Entry 1K8A (X-ray diffraction, 3.00 A resolution); this record covers chains A and 2 of the 30 polymer chains in the assembly.

== Chain A ==
Molecule: 23S RRNA
Source organism: Haloarcula marismortui
Sequence (2922 nucleotides; numbered 2 to 2923; the number before each row is that of its first residue):
     2 UUGGCUACUAUGCCAGCUGGUGGAUUGCUCGGCUCAGGCGCUGAUGAAGG
    52 ACGUGCCAAGCUGCGAUAAGCCAUGGGGAGCCGCACGGAGGCGAAGAACC
   102 AUGGAUUUCCGAAUGAGAAUCUCUCUAACAAUUGCUUCGCGCAAUGAGGA
   152 ACCCCGAGAACUGAAACAUCUCAGUAUCGGGAGGAACAGAAAACGCAAUG
   202 UGAUGUCGUUAGUAACCGCGAGUGAACGCGAUACAGCCCAAACCGAAGCC
   252 CUCACGGGCAAUGUGGUGUCAGGGCUACCUCUCAUCAGCCGACCGUCUCG
   302 ACGAAGUCUCUUGGAACAGAGCGUGAUACAGGGUGACAACCCCGUACUCG
   352 AGACCAGUACGACGUGCGGUAGUGCCAGAGUAGCGGGGGUUGGAUAUCCC
   402 UCGCGAAUAACGCAGGCAUCGACUGCGAAGGCUAAACACAACCUGAGACC
   452 GAUAGUGAACAAGUAGUGUGAACGAACGCUGCAAAGUACCCUCAGAAGGG
   502 AGGCGAAAUAGAGCAUGAAAUCAGUUGGCGAUCGAGCGACAGGGCAUACA
   552 AGGUCCCUCGACGAAUGACCGACGCGCGAGCGUCCAGUAAGACUCACGGG
   602 AAGCCGAUGUUCUGUCGUACGUUUUGAAAAACGAGCCAGGGAGUGUGUCU
   652 GCAUGGCAAGUCUAACCGGAGUAUCCGGGGAGGCACAGGGAAACCGACAU
   702 GGCCGCAGGGCUUUGCCCGAGGGCCGCCGUCUUCAAGGGCGGGGAGCCAU
   752 GUGGACACGACCCGAAUCCGGACGAUCUACGCAUGGACAAGAUGAAGCGU
   802 GCCGAAAGGCACGUGGAAGUCUGUUAGAGUUGGUGUCCUACAAUACCCUC
   852 UCGUGAUCUAUGUGUAGGGGUGAAAGGCCCAUCGAGUCCGGCAACAGCUG
   902 GUUCCAAUCGAAACAUGUCGAAGCAUGACCUCCGCCGAGGUAGUCUGUGA
   952 GGUAGAGCGACCGAUUGGUGUGUCCGCCUCCGAGAGGAGUCGGCACACCU
  1002 GUCAAACUCCAAACUUACAGACGCCGUUUGACGCGGGGAUUCCGGUGCGC
  1052 GGGGUAAGCCUGUGUACCAGGAGGGGAACAACCCAGAGAUAGGUUAAGGU
  1102 CCCCAAGUGUGGAUUAAGUGUAAUCCUCUGAAGGUGGUCUCGAGCCCUAG
  1152 ACAGCCGGGAGGUGAGCUUAGAAGCAGCUACCCUCUAAGAAAAGCGUAAC
  1202 AGCUUACCGGCCGAGGUUUGAGGCGCCCAAAAUGAUCGGGACUCAAAUCC
  1252 ACCACCGAGACCUGUCCGUACCACUCAUACUGGUAAUCGAGUAGAUUGGC
  1302 GCUCUAAUUGGAUGGAAGUAGGGGUGAAAACUCCUAUGGACCGAUUAGUG
  1352 ACGAAAAUCCUGGCCAUAGUAGCAGCGAUAGUCGGGUGAGAACCCCGACG
  1402 GCCUAAUGGAUAAGGGUUCCUCAGCACUGCUGAUCAGCUGAGGGUUAGCC
  1452 GGUCCUAAGUCAUACCGCAACUCGACUAUGACGAAAUGGGAAACGGGUUA
  1502 AUAUUCCCGUGCCACUAUGCAGUGAAAGUUGACGCCCUGGGGUCGAUCAC
  1552 GCUGGGCAUUCGCCCAGUCGAACCGUCCAACUCCGUGGAAGCCGUAAUGG
  1602 CAGGAAGCGGACGAACGGCGGCAUAGGGAAACGUGAUUCAACCUGGGGCC
  1652 CAUGAAAAGACGAGCAUAGUGUCCGUACCGAGAACCGACACAGGUGUCCA
  1702 UGGCGGCGAAAGCCAAGGCCUGUCGGGAGCAACCAACGUUAGGGAAUUCG
  1752 GCAAGUUAGUCCCGUACCUUCGGAAGAAGGGAUGCCUGCUCCGGAACGGA
  1802 GCAGGUCGCAGUGACUCGGAAGCUCGGACUGUCUAGUAACAACAUAGGUG
  1852 ACCGCAAAUCCGCAAGGACUCGUACGGUCACUGAAUCCUGCCCAGUGCAG
  1902 GUAUCUGAACACCUCGUACAAGAGGACGAAGGACCUGUCAACGGCGGGGG
  1952 UAACUAUGACCCUCUUAAGGUAGCGUAGUACCUUGCCGCAUCAGUAGCGG
  2002 CUUGCAUGAAUGGAUUAACCAGAGCUUCACUGUCCCAACGUUGGGCCCGG
  2052 UGAACUGUACAUUCCAGUGCGGAGUCUGGAGACACCCAGGGGGAAGCGAA
  2102 GACCCUAUGGAGCUUUACUGCAGGCUGUCGCUGAGACGUGGUCGCCGAUG
  2152 UGCAGCAUAGGUAGGAGACACUACACAGGUACCCGCGCUAGCGGGCCACC
  2202 GAGUCAACAGUGAAAUACUACCCGUCGGUGACUGCGACUCUCACUCCGGG
  2252 AGGAGGACACCGAUAGCCGGGCAGUUUGACUGGGGCGGUACGCGCUCGAA
  2302 AAGAUAUCGAGCGCGCCCUAUGGCUAUCUCAGCCGGGACAGAGACCCGGC
  2352 GAAGAGUGCAAGAGCAAAAGAUAGCUUGACAGUGUUCUUCCCAACGAGGA
  2402 ACGCUGACGCGAAAGCGUGGUCUAGCGAACCAAUUAGCCUGCUUGAUGCG
  2452 GGCAAUUGAUGACAGAAAAGCUACCCUAGGGAUAACAGAGUCGUCACUCG
  2502 CAAGAGCACAUAUCGACCGAGUGGCUUGCUACCUCGAUGUCGGUUCCCUC
  2552 CAUCCUGCCCGUGCAGAAGCGGGCAAGGGUGAGGUUGUUCGCCUAUUAAA
  2602 GGAGGUCGUGAGCUGGGUUUAGACCGUCGUGAGACAGGUCGGCUGCUAUC
  2652 UACUGGGUGUGUAAUGGUGUCUGACAAGAACGACCGUAUAGUACGAGAGG
  2702 AACUACGGUUGGUGGCCACUGGUGUACCGGUUGUUCGAGAGAGCACGUGC
  2752 CGGGUAGCCACGCCACACGGGGUAAGAGCUGAACGCAUCUAAGCUCGAAA
  2802 CCCACUUGGAAAAGAGACACCGCCGAGGUCCCGCGUACAAGACGCGGUCG
  2852 AUAGACUCGGGGUGUGCGCGUCGAGGUAACGAGACGUUAAGCCCACGAGC
  2902 ACUAACAGACCAAAGCCAUCAU
Not modelled in the structure: 2-9, 126-127, 715, 971-998, 1560, 1952-1963, 2137-2236, 2339-2343, 2665-2666, 2915-2923
Construct notes: conflict C560 (U3155 in 3377779)
Covalently attached groups: carbomycin a (CAI) linked to A2103
Bound ions: Mg2+ site 1 near G28 (its only coordinating residue here); Na+ site 1: C40, G41; Na+ site 2: G56, A59, G61; Na+ site 3: G66, U107, U108; Mg2+ site 2 near U115 (its only coordinating residue here); Na+ site 4: C141, G142; Na+ site 5 near U146 (its only coordinating residue here); Mg2+ site 3: C162, U2276; K+ site 1: C162, U163, U172; Mg2+ site 4: A165, A167, C168; Na+ site 6: A165, A166, A167; Mg2+ site 5: A166, G219; 57 more Na+ sites not listed; 98 more Mg2+ sites not listed; 1 more K+ sites not listed
Residues lining bound ligands: carbomycin a (CAI): G2099, A2100, G2102, A2486, C2487, A2538, G2540, U2541, C2644, G2646

== Chain 2 ==
Molecule: Ribosomal protein L37E
Source organism: Haloarcula marismortui
UniProtKB: P32410 (RL37_HALMA); numbering as in UniProt (aligned over 1-56)
Amino-acid sequence (56 residues; each row starts with the number of its first residue):
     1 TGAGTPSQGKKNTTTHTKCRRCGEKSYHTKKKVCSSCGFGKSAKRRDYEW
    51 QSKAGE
Bound ions: Cd2+: Cys19, Cys22, Cys34, Cys37

== How chain A and chain 2 interact ==
Pairs across the interface - 120 pairs, chain A then chain 2:
  A49(A) - Arg45(2)  base contact
  G50(A) - Arg21(2)  hydrogen bond to the base
  G50(A) - Arg45(2)  base contact
  G51(A) - Cys22(2)  sugar contact
  G51(A) - Gly23(2)  hydrogen bond to the sugar
  C111(A) - Arg20(2)  hydrogen bond to the sugar
  G112(A) - Arg20(2)  salt bridge to the phosphate
  G112(A) - Arg21(2)  phosphate contact
  G112(A) - Phe39(2)  phosphate contact
  A113(A) - Arg21(2)  salt bridge to the phosphate
  A113(A) - Phe39(2)  phosphate contact
  A113(A) - Ala43(2)  phosphate contact
  A119(A) - Arg20(2)  base contact
  A120(A) - Thr17(2)  hydrogen bond to the base
  A120(A) - Lys18(2)  hydrogen bond to the sugar
  A120(A) - Arg20(2)  salt bridge to the phosphate
  A120(A) - Tyr27(2)  hydrogen bond to the phosphate
  A120(A) - Thr29(2)  hydrogen bond to the base
  A120(A) - Lys32(2)  salt bridge to the phosphate
  U121(A) - Lys18(2)  base contact
  U121(A) - Cys19(2)  base contact
  U121(A) - Arg20(2)  sugar contact
  U121(A) - Gly23(2)  base contact
  A148(A) - Ala43(2)  sugar contact
  A148(A) - Lys44(2)  salt bridge to the phosphate
  A148(A) - Arg45(2)  phosphate contact
  G149(A) - Lys44(2)  phosphate contact
  G149(A) - Arg45(2)  hydrogen bond to the phosphate
  A177(A) - Ala54(2)  phosphate contact
  U178(A) - Glu49(2)  phosphate contact
  U178(A) - Trp50(2)  phosphate contact
  U178(A) - Ala54(2)  phosphate contact
  C179(A) - Tyr48(2)  phosphate contact
  C179(A) - Glu49(2)  hydrogen bond to the phosphate
  G182(A) - Lys44(2)  salt bridge to the phosphate
  U470(A) - Thr15(2)  sugar contact
  U470(A) - His16(2)  sugar contact
  U470(A) - Lys25(2)  hydrogen bond to the phosphate
  G471(A) - His16(2)  hydrogen bond to the sugar
  G471(A) - Lys25(2)  salt bridge to the phosphate
  G471(A) - Ser26(2)  phosphate contact
  G471(A) - Ser35(2)  hydrogen bond to the sugar
  A472(A) - Ser26(2)  hydrogen bond to the phosphate
  A472(A) - Ser35(2)  sugar contact
  A472(A) - Ser36(2)  phosphate contact
  A472(A) - Arg46(2)  hydrogen bond to the sugar
  A472(A) - Trp50(2)  sugar contact
  A473(A) - Ser36(2)  phosphate contact
  A473(A) - Arg46(2)  salt bridge to the phosphate
  A473(A) - Gln51(2)  hydrogen bond to the phosphate
  G771(A) - Trp50(2)  base contact
  G772(A) - Tyr48(2)  sugar contact
  G772(A) - Trp50(2)  hydrogen bond to the sugar
  A773(A) - Arg46(2)  hydrogen bond to the sugar
  A773(A) - Tyr48(2)  phosphate contact
  A773(A) - Trp50(2)  sugar contact
  C774(A) - Ser35(2)  phosphate contact
  C774(A) - Arg46(2)  salt bridge to the phosphate
  G775(A) - His16(2)  salt bridge to the phosphate
  G775(A) - His28(2)  salt bridge to the phosphate
  G775(A) - Ser35(2)  phosphate contact
  A776(A) - His28(2)  salt bridge to the phosphate
  A776(A) - Lys31(2)  salt bridge to the phosphate
  U777(A) - Lys11(2)  sugar contact
  U777(A) - Asn12(2)  hydrogen bond to the base
  U777(A) - Thr13(2)  hydrogen bond to the base
  U777(A) - Thr15(2)  base contact
  C778(A) - Ser7(2)  sugar contact
  C778(A) - Lys10(2)  phosphate contact
  C778(A) - Lys11(2)  sugar contact
  U779(A) - Lys10(2)  salt bridge to the phosphate
  A843(A) - Thr5(2)  sugar contact
  U845(A) - Gly2(2)  sugar contact
  U845(A) - Gly4(2)  phosphate contact
  U845(A) - Thr5(2)  hydrogen bond to the phosphate
  A846(A) - Pro6(2)  phosphate contact
  U862(A) - Asn12(2)  phosphate contact
  G863(A) - Lys30(2)  salt bridge to the phosphate
  U864(A) - Lys30(2)  salt bridge to the phosphate
  C881(A) - Lys11(2)  hydrogen bond to the base
  A882(A) - Ala3(2)  sugar contact
  A882(A) - Gly4(2)  sugar contact
  A882(A) - Thr5(2)  base contact
  C890(A) - Trp50(2)  hydrogen bond to the sugar
  G891(A) - Trp50(2)  sugar contact
  G891(A) - Ser52(2)  sugar contact
  G891(A) - Lys53(2)  phosphate contact
  G891(A) - Ala54(2)  phosphate contact
  G892(A) - Lys53(2)  salt bridge to the phosphate
  G892(A) - Ala54(2)  hydrogen bond to the phosphate
  C893(A) - Lys53(2)  hydrogen bond to the phosphate
  A894(A) - Lys53(2)  salt bridge to the phosphate
  A1414(A) - Asn12(2)  hydrogen bond to the sugar
  G1415(A) - Asn12(2)  sugar contact
  G1415(A) - Thr14(2)  hydrogen bond to the phosphate
  U1473(A) - Lys41(2)  hydrogen bond to the base
  U1473(A) - Ser42(2)  base contact
  U1473(A) - Lys44(2)  base contact
  C1474(A) - Lys41(2)  phosphate contact
  C1687(A) - Gln8(2)  hydrogen bond to the sugar
  C1687(A) - Gly9(2)  hydrogen bond to the base
  C1687(A) - Lys11(2)  sugar contact
  G1688(A) - Thr5(2)  base contact
  G1688(A) - Gln8(2)  sugar contact
  G1694(A) - Thr5(2)  hydrogen bond to the base
  G1694(A) - Pro6(2)  sugar contact
  G1694(A) - Gly9(2)  base contact
  G1695(A) - Pro6(2)  hydrogen bond to the sugar
  G1695(A) - Gly9(2)  hydrogen bond to the base
  G1695(A) - Lys10(2)  sugar contact
  U1696(A) - Gly9(2)  sugar contact
  U1696(A) - Lys10(2)  sugar contact
  A1836(A) - Thr1(2)  hydrogen bond to the sugar
  A1836(A) - Gly2(2)  sugar contact
  A1836(A) - Ala3(2)  hydrogen bond to the sugar
  A1836(A) - Ser7(2)  base contact
  G1837(A) - Thr1(2)  hydrogen bond to the phosphate
  G1837(A) - Gly2(2)  base contact
  G1837(A) - Ala3(2)  hydrogen bond to the base
  G1837(A) - Gly4(2)  hydrogen bond to the base
Other interface residues (no listed pair), chain A (61 interface residues in all): A52, A114, G181, G830, A844, A861, U883, A1413, A1463
Other interface residues (no listed pair), chain 2 (48 interface residues in all): Gly40

== In short ==
Chain A and chain 2 form an interface of 61 and 48 residues respectively, with 37 hydrogen bonds and 18 salt
bridges. Among the polar pairs are G50(A)-Arg21(2), A120(A)-Thr17(2) and A120(A)-Thr29(2). Carbomycin a is
covalently linked to A2103(A).
Chain A is 23S RRNA and chain 2 is Ribosomal protein L37E, both from Haloarcula marismortui; the structure,
Co-crystal structure of Carbomycin A bound to the 50S ribosomal subunit of Haloarcula marismortui, was
determined by X-ray diffraction, deposited together with 1K9M, 1KD1 and 1M1K.
